Entry 7ZXG (X-ray diffraction, 4.20 A resolution (low resolution: residue-level contacts below are approximate; hydrogen-bond / salt-bridge calls are withheld)); this record covers chains B and C of the 3 polymer chains in the assembly.

Chain B:
Molecule: 10D8 heavy chain
Organism: Mus musculus
Amino-acid sequence (466 residues; row label = number of the first residue in the row; numbers below 1 keep their minus sign (Met-18 is residue -18)):
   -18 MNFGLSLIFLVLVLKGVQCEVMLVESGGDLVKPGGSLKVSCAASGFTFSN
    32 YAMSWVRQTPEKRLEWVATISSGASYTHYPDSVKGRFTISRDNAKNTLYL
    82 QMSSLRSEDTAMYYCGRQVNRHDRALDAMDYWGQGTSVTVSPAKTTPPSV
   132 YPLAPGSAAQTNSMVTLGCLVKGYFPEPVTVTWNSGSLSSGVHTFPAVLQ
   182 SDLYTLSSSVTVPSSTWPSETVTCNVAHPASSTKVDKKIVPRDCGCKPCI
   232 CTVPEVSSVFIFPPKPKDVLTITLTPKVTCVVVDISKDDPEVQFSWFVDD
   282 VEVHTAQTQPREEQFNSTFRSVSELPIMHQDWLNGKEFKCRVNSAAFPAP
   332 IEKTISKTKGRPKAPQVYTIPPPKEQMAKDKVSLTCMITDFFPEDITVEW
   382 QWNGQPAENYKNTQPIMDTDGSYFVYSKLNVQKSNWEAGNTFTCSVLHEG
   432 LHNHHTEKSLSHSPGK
Unresolved in the structure: -18 to 1, 139-143, 225-447
Disulfide bonds: Cys22-Cys96, Cys150-Cys205

Chain C:
Molecule: 10D8 light chain
Organism: Mus musculus
Amino-acid sequence (240 residues; numbered -19 to 220; the number before each row is that of its first residue; numbers below 1 keep their minus sign (Met-19 is residue -19)):
   -19 MDSQAQVLMLLLLWVSGTCGDIVMSQSPSSLAVSVGEKVTMSCKSSQSLF
    31 YSSNQKNYLAWYQQKPGQSPKLLIYWASTRESGVPDRFTGSGSGTDFTLT
    81 ISSVKAEDLAVYYCQQYYSYPPTFGGGTKLEIKRADAAPTVSIFPPSSEQ
   131 LTSGGASVVCFLNNFYPKDINVKWKIDGSERQNGVLNSWTDQDSKDSTYS
   181 MSSTLTLTKDEYERHNSYTCEATHKTSTSPIVKSFNRNEC
Unresolved in the structure: -19 to 0, 218-220
Disulfide bonds: Cys23-Cys94, Cys140-Cys200

How chain B and chain C interact:
Pairs across the interface - 64 pairs, chain B then chain C:
  Gln39(B) with Gln44(C); Tyr93(C)
  Lys43(B) with Tyr93(C); Lys109(C); Asp171(C)
  Leu45(B) with Phe104(C)
  Trp47(B) with Pro101(C); Pro102(C)
  Tyr95(B) with Gln44(C)
  Arg102(B) with Tyr55(C); Glu61(C)
  His103(B) with Tyr55(C); Trp56(C)
  Arg105(B) with Tyr31(C); Tyr38(C); Tyr98(C)
  Ala106(B) with Tyr100(C)
  Leu107(B) with Tyr97(C); Ser99(C); Tyr100(C); Pro102(C)
  Asp108(B) with Tyr97(C)
  Ala109(B) with Ala40(C); Tyr42(C); Leu52(C)
  Met110(B) with Tyr42(C); Leu52(C)
  Asp111(B) with Leu52(C)
  Trp113(B) with Tyr42(C); Pro50(C)
  Gly114(B) with Ser49(C)
  Tyr132(B) with Ser127(C); Gln130(C)
  Pro133(B) with Ser127(C)
  Leu134(B) with Phe124(C)
  Ala135(B) with Phe124(C); Pro125(C)
  Pro136(B) with Phe124(C)
  Thr147(B) with Phe124(C)
  Leu151(B) with Gln130(C)
  Lys153(B) with Ser137(C); Thr186(C)
  Ser170(B) with Lys175(C)
  His174(B) with Asn143(C); Asp173(C); Ser180(C)
  Phe176(B) with Phe141(C); Ser168(C); Thr170(C); Ser180(C); Met181(C); Ser182(C)
  Pro177(B) with Ser168(C); Trp169(C)
  Val179(B) with Asn167(C); Ser168(C)
  Gln181(B) with Leu166(C); Thr186(C)
  Ser188(B) with Phe141(C); Ser182(C)
  Ser189(B) with Phe141(C)
  Ser190(B) with Phe141(C)
  Lys218(B) with Glu129(C)
  Arg223(B) with Ser128(C)
Interface residues without a listed pair, chain B (44 interface residues in all): Thr50, His59, Gly137, Leu148, Gly149, Thr175, Ala178, Thr186, Thr192
Interface residues without a listed pair, chain C (46 interface residues in all): Gln48, Ser62, Val91, Gln95, Val139

In short:
44 residues of chain B and 46 residues of chain C are in contact.
Here chain B is 10D8 heavy chain and chain C is 10D8 light chain, both from Mus musculus. Entry 7ZXG (Pfs48/45
bound to Fab fragment of monoclonal antibody 10D8) was determined by X-ray diffraction, deposited together
with 7ZWF, 7ZWI, 7ZWM and 7ZXF.
